PDB entry 3TSP | X-ray diffraction, 2.05 A resolution | chain A

== Chain A ==
Name: Transcriptional regulatory protein
Organism: Escherichia coli
Notes: EC 2.1.3.-
UniProtKB: Q7ABC4 (Q7ABC4_ECO57); numbering as in UniProt (aligned over 92-746)
Chain sequence (657 residues; each row starts with the number of its first residue):
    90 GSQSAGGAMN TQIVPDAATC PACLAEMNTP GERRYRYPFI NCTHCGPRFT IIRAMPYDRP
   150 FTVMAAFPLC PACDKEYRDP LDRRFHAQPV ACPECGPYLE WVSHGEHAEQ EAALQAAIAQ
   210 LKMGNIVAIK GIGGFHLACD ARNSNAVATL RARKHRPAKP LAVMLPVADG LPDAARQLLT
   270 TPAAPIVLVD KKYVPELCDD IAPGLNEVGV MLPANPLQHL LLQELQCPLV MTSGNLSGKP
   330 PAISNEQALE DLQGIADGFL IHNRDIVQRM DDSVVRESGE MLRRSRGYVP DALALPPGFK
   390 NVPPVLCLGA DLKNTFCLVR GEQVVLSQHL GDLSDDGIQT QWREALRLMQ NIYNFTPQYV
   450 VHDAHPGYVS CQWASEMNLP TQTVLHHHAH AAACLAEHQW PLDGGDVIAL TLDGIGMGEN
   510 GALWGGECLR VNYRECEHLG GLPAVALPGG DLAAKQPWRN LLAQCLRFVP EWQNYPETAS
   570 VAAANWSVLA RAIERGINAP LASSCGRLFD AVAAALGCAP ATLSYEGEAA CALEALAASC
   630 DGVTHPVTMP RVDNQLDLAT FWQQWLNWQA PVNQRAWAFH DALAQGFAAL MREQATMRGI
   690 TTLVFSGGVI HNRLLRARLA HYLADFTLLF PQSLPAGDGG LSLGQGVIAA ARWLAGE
Disordered / not traced: 90-100
Sequence notes: expression tag (90-91); conflict Ala571 (Gln in Q7ABC4), Ala572 (Gln in Q7ABC4), Ala573 (Gln in Q7ABC4)
Ion coordination: Zn2+ site 1: Cys109, Cys112, Cys131, Cys134; Zn2+ site 2: Cys159, Cys162, Cys181, Cys184; Mg2+ near Tyr282 (its only coordinating residue here); Zn2+ site 3: His475, His479, Asp502, Asp727
From the paper describing this entry:
  - Zn2+ coordination: Cys109, Cys112, Cys131, Cys134, Cys159, Cys162, Cys181, Cys184, His475, His479, Asp502, Asp727
  - mutagenesis - G697A, G697V: unchanged expression
  - mutagenesis - K243Q/R245Q, G298M, H475Q/H479Q: abolished catalytic activity
  - mutagenesis - G697A (85%-90%), G697V (85%-90%): decreased catalytic activity

== Summary ==
Cys109, Cys112, Cys131 and Cys134 coordinate Zn2+ site 1. Cys159, Cys162, Cys181 and Cys184 form the Zn2+ site
2. The paper reports that K243Q/R245Q, G298M and H475Q/H479Q abolish catalytic activity; Zn2+ coordination by
Cys109, Cys112 and Cys131 among others; 5 substitutions were tested in all.
Chain A is Transcriptional regulatory protein (Escherichia coli); the structure, Crystal structure of E. coli
HypF, was determined by X-ray diffraction together with 3TSQ, 3TSU, 3TTC, 3TTD and 3TTF from the same study.
